Entry 8RC5 (electron microscopy, 3.35 A resolution); this record covers chains 2B and 2C of the 36 polymer chains in the assembly.

Chain 2B (and 2C):
Protein: Helix-turn-helix XRE family protein
Organism: Staphylococcus aureus
Notes: chain 2C of this document is another copy of the same molecule, construct and numbering; everything in this record applies to it too
UniProt: A0FIL5 (A0FIL5_STAAU); residues 1-224 here = UniProt positions 1-224
Amino-acid sequence (232 residues; each row starts with the number of its first residue):
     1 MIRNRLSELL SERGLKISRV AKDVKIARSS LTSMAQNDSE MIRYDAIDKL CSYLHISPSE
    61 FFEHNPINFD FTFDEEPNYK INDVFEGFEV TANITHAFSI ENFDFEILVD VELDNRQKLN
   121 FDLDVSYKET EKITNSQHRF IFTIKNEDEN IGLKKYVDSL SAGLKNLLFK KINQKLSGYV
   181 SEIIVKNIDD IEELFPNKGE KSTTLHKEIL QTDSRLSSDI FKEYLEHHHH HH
Disordered / not traced: 196-200, 224-232
Sequence notes: expression tag (225-232)

Interface between chain 2B and chain 2C:
Contacting residue pairs - 7 pairs, chain 2B then chain 2C:
  Thr72(2B) - Lys22(2C)
  Glu106(2B) - Lys16(2C)  salt bridge
  Asp110(2B) - Arg19(2C)  salt bridge
  Asp110(2B) - Lys22(2C)  salt bridge
  Asn120(2B) - Arg19(2C)  hydrogen bond
  Asp122(2B) - Lys16(2C)  salt bridge
  Asp122(2B) - Arg19(2C)
Other interface residues (no listed pair), chain 2B (8 interface residues in all): Asp74, Leu108, Lys118
Other interface residues (no listed pair), chain 2C (6 interface residues in all): Ser18, Asp23, Arg28

In short:
Chain 2B and chain 2C form an interface of 8 and 6 residues respectively; the contacts include 1 hydrogen bond
and 4 salt bridges. Polar contacts include Glu106(2B)-Lys16(2C), Asp110(2B)-Arg19(2C) and
Asp110(2B)-Lys22(2C).
Both chains are Helix-turn-helix XRE family protein (Staphylococcus aureus). Entry 8RC5 (Complex between the
RecA-like Sak4 SSAP and the SaPI2 Stl master regulator) was determined by electron microscopy together with
8Q86, 8QE9 and 8PQ8 from the same study.
